PDB entry 2ZLE | electron microscopy, 28.00 A resolution (very low resolution: no residue pairs are listed; an interface is given only as per-side residue counts) | chains D and I of the 13 polymer chains in the assembly

[Chain D]
Protein: Outer membrane protein C
Organism: Escherichia coli
UniProt: P06996 (OMPC_ECOLI); residues 1189-1534 here correspond to UniProt positions 22-367 (UniProt number = residue number - 1167)
Sequence (346 residues; row label = number of the first residue in the row):
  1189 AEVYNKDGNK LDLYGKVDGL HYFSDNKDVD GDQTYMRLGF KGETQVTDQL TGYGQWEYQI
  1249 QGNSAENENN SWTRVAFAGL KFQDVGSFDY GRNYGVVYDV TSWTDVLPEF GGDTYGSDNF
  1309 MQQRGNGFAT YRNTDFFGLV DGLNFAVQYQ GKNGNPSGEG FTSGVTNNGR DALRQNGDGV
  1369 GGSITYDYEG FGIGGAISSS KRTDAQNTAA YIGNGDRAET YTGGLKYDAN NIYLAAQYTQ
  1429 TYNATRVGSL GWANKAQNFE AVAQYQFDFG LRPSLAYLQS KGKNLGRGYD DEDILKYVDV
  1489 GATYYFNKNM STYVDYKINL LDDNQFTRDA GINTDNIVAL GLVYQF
UniProt features mapped onto this chain:
  - region: Gly-1283 to Gly-1300 (Loop L3)
  - binding site (Mg(2+)): Asn-1507, Leu-1509, Thr-1522

[Chain I]
Protein: Protease do
Organism: Escherichia coli
Notes: EC 3.4.21.-
UniProt: P0C0V0 (DEGP_ECOLI); the construct lacks a stretch of the UniProt sequence, so the offset changes along the chain: 3109-3159 = UniProt 27-77; 3160-3268 = UniProt 105-213; 3269-3442 = UniProt 222-395; 3443-3516 = UniProt 401-474
Sequence (448 residues; numbered 3109 to 3516 plus 40 insertion-coded residues; the number before each row is that of its first residue; a row labelled like 3159A-3159Z holds insertion residues (3159A, then the next letters in order)):
  3109 AETSSATTAQ QMPSLAPMLE KVMPSVVSIN VEGSTTVNTP RMPRNFQQFF G
3159A-3159Z DDSPFCQEGSPFQSSPFCQGGQGGNG
 3160A G
  3160 GQQQKFMALG SGVIIDADKG YVVTNNHVVD NATVIKVQLS DGRKFDAKMV GKDPRSDIAL
  3220 IQIQNPKNLT AIKMADSDAL RVGDYTVAIG NPFGLGETVT SGIVSALGR
3268A-3268H SGLNAENY
  3269 ENFIQTDAAI NRGNSGGALV NLNGELIGIN TAILAPDGGN IGIGFAIPSN MVKNLTSQMV
  3329 EYGQVKRGEL GIMGTELNSE LAKAMKVDAQ RGAFVSQVLP NSSAAKAGIK AGDVITSLNG
  3389 KPISSFAALR AQVGTMPVGS KLTLGLLRDG KQVNVNLELQ QSSQNQVDSS SIFN
3442A-3442E GIEGA
  3443 EMSNKGKDQG VVVNNVKTGT PAAQIGLKKG DVIIGANQQA VKNIAELRKV LDSKPSVLAL
  3503 NIQRGDSTIY LLMQ
Disordered / not traced: 3109-3118, 3159A-3159Z, 3160A, 3268A-3268H, 3442A-3442E, 3515-3516
UniProt features mapped onto this chain:
  - active site (Charge relay system): His-3186, Asp-3216, Ser-3283
  - binding site (substrate): Glu-3140, His-3186, Asp-3216, Gly-3281 to Ser-3283, Thr-3299 to Ala-3303, Leu-3338 to Gly-3342

[Chain D / chain I interface]
At this resolution (28 A) residue pairs are not listed: 25 residues of chain D and 12 of chain I lie at the interface.

[Summary]
Chain D and chain I form an interface of 25 and 12 residues respectively. From UniProt: 3 Mg2+-binding
residues on chain D; 3 active-site residues and 16 substrate-binding residues on chain I.
Here chain D is Outer membrane protein C and chain I is Protease do, both from Escherichia coli. Entry 2ZLE
(Cryo-EM structure of DegP12/OMP) was determined by electron microscopy (same publication as 3CS0).
